7UO1 - chains C and A of the 3 polymer chains in the assembly; structure by electron microscopy, 3.20 A resolution.

[Chain C]
Molecule: Precursor tRNA substrate U(-1) and A(-2)
Organism: Escherichia coli
Sequence (82 nucleotides; row label = number of the first residue in the row; numbers below 1 keep their minus sign (U-4 is residue -4)):
    -4 UCUAUGGCUA CGUAGCUCAG UUGGUUAGAG CACAUCACUC AUAAUGAUGG GGUCACAGGU
    56 UCGAAUCCCG UCGUAGCCAC CA
Ion coordination: Ca2+ site 1: U0, G1 (shared with 4 residues of chain B); Ca2+ site 2: C75 (shared with 1 residue of chain B)
Reported in the primary citation:
  - Ca2+ coordination: G1

[Chain A]
Protein: Ribonuclease P protein component
Organism: Escherichia coli
Notes: EC 3.1.26.5
UniProt: C3SLK7 (C3SLK7_ECOLX); residues 1-112 here correspond to UniProt positions 3-114 (UniProt number = residue number + 2)
Sequence (112 residues; numbered 1 to 112; the number before each row is that of its first residue):
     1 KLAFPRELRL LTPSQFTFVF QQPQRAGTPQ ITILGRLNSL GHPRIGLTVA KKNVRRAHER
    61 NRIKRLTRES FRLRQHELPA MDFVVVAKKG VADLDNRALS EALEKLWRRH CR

[How chain C and chain A interact]
Pairs across the interface (14):
  U-4(C) - Phe20(A)  phosphate contact
  C-3(C) - Pro13(A)  base contact
  C-3(C) - Phe16(A)  base contact
  C-3(C) - Phe20(A)  base contact
  C-3(C) - Thr48(A)  hydrogen bond to the base
  U-2(C) - Thr48(A)  sugar contact
  U-2(C) - Val49(A)  phosphate contact
  U-2(C) - Ala50(A)  phosphate contact
  A-1(C) - Ala50(A)  phosphate contact
  A-1(C) - Lys51(A)  hydrogen bond to the phosphate
  A-1(C) - Arg60(A)  hydrogen bond to the sugar
  U0(C) - Lys51(A)  salt bridge to the phosphate
  C67(C) - Arg55(A)  phosphate contact
  G68(C) - Arg55(A)  salt bridge to the phosphate
Interface residues without a listed pair, chain C (8 interface residues in all): U69
Interface residues without a listed pair, chain A (10 interface residues in all): Lys52
From the paper, about this interface:
  - interface residues, chain A: Phe20(A)

[Summary]
8 residues of chain C and 10 residues of chain A are in contact; the contacts include 3 hydrogen bonds and 2
salt bridges. Polar contacts include C-3(C)-Thr48(A), A-1(C)-Arg60(A) and A-1(C)-Lys51(A). U0(C) and G1(C)
coordinate Ca2+ site 1. The paper reports the interface residue Phe20(A); Ca2+ coordination by G1(C).
Here chain C is Precursor tRNA substrate U(-1) and A(-2) and chain A is Ribonuclease P protein component, both
from Escherichia coli. Entry 7UO1 (E.coli RNaseP Holoenzyme with Mg2+) was determined by electron microscopy,
deposited together with 7UO0, 7UO2 and 7UO5.
